PDB entry 6E0C | electron microscopy, 2.63 A resolution | chains G and I of the 12 polymer chains in the assembly

== Chain G ==
Molecule: Histone H2A type 1-B/E
From: Homo sapiens
UniProtKB: P04908 (H2A1B_HUMAN); residues 0-129 here correspond to UniProt positions 1-130 (UniProt number = residue number + 1)
Chain sequence (130 residues; row label = number of the first residue in the row; numbering starts at 0):
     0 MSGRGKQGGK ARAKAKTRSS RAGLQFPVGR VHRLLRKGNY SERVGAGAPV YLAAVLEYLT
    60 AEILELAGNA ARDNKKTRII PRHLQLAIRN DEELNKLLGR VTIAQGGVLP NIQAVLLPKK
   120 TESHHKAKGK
Not modelled in the structure: 0-8, 117-129
UniProt features mapped onto this chain:
  - modified residue: Ser-1 (N-acetylserine), Arg-3 (Citrulline), Lys-5 (N6-(2-hydroxyisobutyryl)lysine), Lys-9 (N6-(2-hydroxyisobutyryl)lysine), Lys-13 (N6-(beta-hydroxybutyryl)lysine), Lys-36 (N6-(2-hydroxyisobutyryl)lysine), Lys-74 (N6-(2-hydroxyisobutyryl)lysine), Lys-75 (N6-(2-hydroxyisobutyryl)lysine), Lys-95 (N6-(2-hydroxyisobutyryl)lysine), Gln-104 (N5-methylglutamine), Lys-118 (N6-(2-hydroxyisobutyryl)lysine), Lys-119 (N6-crotonyllysine), Thr-120 (Phosphothreonine), Lys-125 (N6-crotonyllysine)
  - cross-link (Glycyl lysine isopeptide (Lys-Gly)): Lys-13 (interchain with G-Cter in ubiquitin), Lys-15 (interchain with G-Cter in ubiquitin), Lys-119 (interchain with G-Cter in ubiquitin)

== Chain I ==
Molecule: 147-nt DNA strand
Sequence (147 nucleotides; numbered 1 to 147; the number before each row is that of its first residue):
     1 ATCGGATGTA TATATCTGAC ACGTGCCTGG AGACTAGGGA GTAATCCCCT TGGCGGTTAA
    61 AACGCGGGGG ACAGCGCGTA CGTGCGTTTA AGCGGTGCTA GAGCTGTCTA CGACCAATTG
   121 AGCGGCCTCG GCACCGGGAT TCTCGAT
Not modelled in the structure: 147

== Interface between chain G and chain I ==
Contacting residue pairs (16; chain G residue first):
  Arg-11(G) with DA31(I), base contact; DG32(I), sugar contact
  Ala-12(G) with DG32(I), sugar contact; DA33(I), phosphate contact
  Ala-14(G) with DA31(I), phosphate contact; DG32(I), phosphate contact
  Lys-15(G) with DA31(I), sugar contact; DG32(I), hydrogen bond to the phosphate
  Thr-16(G) with DA31(I), phosphate contact
  Arg-17(G) with DA31(I), salt bridge to the phosphate
  Arg-20(G) with DG32(I), salt bridge to the phosphate
  Gly-28(G) with DA31(I), phosphate contact
  Arg-29(G) with DG30(I), phosphate contact
  Arg-32(G) with DG30(I), salt bridge to the phosphate
  Arg-77(G) with DC20(I), sugar contact; DA21(I), salt bridge to the phosphate
Other interface residues (no listed pair), chain G (14 interface residues in all): Ala-10, Lys-13, Arg-42
Other interface residues (no listed pair), chain I (9 interface residues in all): DG29, DG37, DG39

== In short ==
14 residues of chain G and 9 residues of chain I are in contact; the contacts include 1 hydrogen bond and 4
salt bridges. Polar pairs include Lys-15(G)/DG32(I), Arg-17(G)/DA31(I) and Arg-20(G)/DG32(I).
Here chain G is Histone H2A type 1-B/E (Homo sapiens) and chain I is a 147-nt DNA strand. Entry 6E0C (Cryo-EM
structure of the CENP-A nucleosome (W601) in complex with a single chain antibody fragment) was determined by
electron microscopy (same publication as 6DZT, 6E0P and 6O1D).
